PDB entry 9D60 | X-ray diffraction, 1.36 A resolution | chain A

[Chain A]
Molecule: Phage tail component domain protein
Source organism: Bacteroides ovatus (strain ATCC 8483 / DSM 1896 / JCM 5824 / BCRC 10623 / CCUG 4943 / NCTC 11153)
UniProtKB: A0AAN3A5R0 (A0AAN3A5R0_BACO1); residue numbers follow UniProt; this construct covers 21-499
Sequence (480 residues; each row starts with the number of its first residue):
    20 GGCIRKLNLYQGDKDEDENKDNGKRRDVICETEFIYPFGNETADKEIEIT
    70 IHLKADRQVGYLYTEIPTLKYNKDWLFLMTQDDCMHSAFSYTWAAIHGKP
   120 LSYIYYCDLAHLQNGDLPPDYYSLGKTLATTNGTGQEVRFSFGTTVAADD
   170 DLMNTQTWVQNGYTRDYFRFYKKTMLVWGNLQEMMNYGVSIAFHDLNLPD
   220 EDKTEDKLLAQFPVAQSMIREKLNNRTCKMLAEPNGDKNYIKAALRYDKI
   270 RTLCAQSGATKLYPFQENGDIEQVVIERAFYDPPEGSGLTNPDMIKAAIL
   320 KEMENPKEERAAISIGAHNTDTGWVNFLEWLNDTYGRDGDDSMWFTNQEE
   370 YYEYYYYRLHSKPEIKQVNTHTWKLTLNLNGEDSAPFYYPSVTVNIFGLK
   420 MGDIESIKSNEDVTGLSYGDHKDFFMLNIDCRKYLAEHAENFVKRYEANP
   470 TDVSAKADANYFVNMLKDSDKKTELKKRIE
Not modelled in the structure: 20-39
Differences from the reference sequence: expression tag (20)
Ion coordination: Zn2+: D102, H213 (together with glycerol)
From the paper describing this entry:
  - Zn2+ coordination: D102, H213
  - catalytic residues: H337 (by similarity / conservation)

[Overview]
D102 and H213 coordinate Zn2+. From the paper: the catalytic residue H337; Zn2+ coordination by D102 and H213.
Chain A is Phage tail component domain protein (Bacteroides ovatus (strain ATCC 8483 / DSM 1896 / JCM 5824 /
BCRC 10623 / CCUG 4943 / NCTC 11153)); the structure, Crystal structure of Zn(II)-bound polysaccharide
deacetylase from Bacteroides ovatus, was determined by X-ray diffraction together with 9D44, 9D4I and 9D5T
from the same study.
